PDB entry 9DGG | electron microscopy, 2.98 A resolution | chains B and J of the 12 polymer chains in the assembly

[Chain B]
Name: Histone H4
Source organism: Xenopus laevis
UniProtKB: P62799 (H4_XENLA); residues 0-102 here correspond to UniProt positions 1-103 (UniProt number = residue number + 1)
Amino-acid sequence (103 residues; row label = number of the first residue in the row; numbering starts at 0):
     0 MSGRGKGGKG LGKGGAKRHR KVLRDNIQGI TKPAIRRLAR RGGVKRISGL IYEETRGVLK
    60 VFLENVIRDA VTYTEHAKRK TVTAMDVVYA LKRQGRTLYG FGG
Disordered / not traced: 0-19, 102
Swiss-Prot annotation at these positions:
  - DNA-binding region: Lys16 to Lys20
  - modified residue: Ser1 (N-acetylserine), Arg3 (Asymmetric dimethylarginine), Lys5 (N6-(2-hydroxyisobutyryl)lysine), Lys8 (N6-(2-hydroxyisobutyryl)lysine), Lys12 (N6-(2-hydroxyisobutyryl)lysine), Lys16 (N6-(2-hydroxyisobutyryl)lysine), Lys20 (N6,N6,N6-trimethyllysine), Lys31 (N6-(2-hydroxyisobutyryl)lysine), Lys44 (N6-(2-hydroxyisobutyryl)lysine), Ser47 (Phosphoserine), Tyr51 (Phosphotyrosine), Lys59 (N6-(2-hydroxyisobutyryl)lysine), Lys77 (N6-(2-hydroxyisobutyryl)lysine), Lys79 (N6-(2-hydroxyisobutyryl)lysine), Tyr88 (Phosphotyrosine), Lys91 (N6-(2-hydroxyisobutyryl)lysine)
  - cross-link (Glycyl lysine isopeptide (Lys-Gly)): Lys31 (interchain with G-Cter in UFM1), Lys91 (interchain with G-Cter in ubiquitin)

[Chain J]
Molecule: 187-nt DNA strand
Source organism: synthetic construct
Sequence (187 nucleotides; each row starts with the number of its first residue):
     1 ATCGGGTGAT GCCCGATCCC CTGGAGAATC CCGGTGCCGA GGCCGCTCAA TTGGTCGTAG
    61 ACAGCTCTAG CACCGCTTAA ACGCACGTAC GCGCTGTCCC CCGCGTTTTA ACCGCCAAGG
   121 GGATTACTCC CTAGTCTCCA GGCACGTGTC AGATATATAC ATCCTGTTCC AGTGCCGGTG
   181 TCGCGAT
Disordered / not traced: 1-23, 167-187

[How chain B and chain J interact]
Residue-residue contacts - 11 pairs, chain B then chain J:
  Arg35(B) with DC102(J), salt bridge to the phosphate
  Arg45(B) with DC101(J), sugar contact; DC102(J), phosphate contact
  Ile46(B) with DC101(J), sugar contact; DC102(J), hydrogen bond to the phosphate
  Ser47(B) with DC101(J), phosphate contact
  Gly48(B) with DC101(J), hydrogen bond to the phosphate
  Arg78(B) with DG122(J), phosphate contact
  Lys79(B) with DG121(J), phosphate contact; DG122(J), hydrogen bond to the phosphate
  Thr80(B) with DG122(J), hydrogen bond to the phosphate
Also at the interface, not in a pair above, chain B (11 interface residues in all): Arg39, Lys44, Lys77
Also at the interface, not in a pair above, chain J (5 interface residues in all): DA123

[Summary]
11 residues of chain B face 5 of chain J across their interface, with 4 hydrogen bonds and 1 salt bridge.
Polar contacts include Ile46(B)-DC102(J), Gly48(B)-DC101(J) and Lys79(B)-DG122(J). Curated annotation
(UniProt) lists a DNA-binding region on chain B.
Here chain B is Histone H4 (Xenopus laevis) and chain J is a 187-nt DNA strand (synthetic construct). Entry
9DGG (ncPRC1RYBP bound to unmodified nucleosome) was determined by electron microscopy.
